6MVX - chains C and D of the 4 polymer chains in the assembly; structure by X-ray diffraction, 3.46 A resolution.

# Chain C
Molecule: Ion transport protein
Source organism: Arcobacter butzleri (strain RM4018)
UniProtKB: A8EVM5 (A8EVM5_ARCB4); residues 1001-1267 here correspond to UniProt positions 1-267 (UniProt number = residue number - 1000)
Sequence (285 residues; numbered 983 to 1267; the number before each row is that of its first residue):
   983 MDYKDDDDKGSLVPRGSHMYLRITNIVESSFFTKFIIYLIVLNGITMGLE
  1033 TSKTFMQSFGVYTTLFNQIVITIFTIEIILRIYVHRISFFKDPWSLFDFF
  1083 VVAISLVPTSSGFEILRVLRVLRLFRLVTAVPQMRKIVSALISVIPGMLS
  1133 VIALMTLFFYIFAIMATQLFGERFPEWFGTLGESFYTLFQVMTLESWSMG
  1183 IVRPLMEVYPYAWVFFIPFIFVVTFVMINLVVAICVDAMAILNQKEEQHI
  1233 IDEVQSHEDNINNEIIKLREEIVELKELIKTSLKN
Unresolved in the structure: 983-1001, 1091-1094, 1220-1267
Construct notes: initiating methionine (983); expression tag (984-1000); engineered mutation Cys1217 (Ile217 in A8EVM5)
What the authors report for this chain:
  - binding site for Flecainide: Thr1175
  - mutagenesis - F1203A: unchanged binding to lidocaine
  - mutagenesis - F1203W (2.6-fold): decreased binding to benzocaine

# Chain D
Molecule: Ion transport protein
Source organism: Arcobacter butzleri (strain RM4018)
UniProtKB: A8EVM5 (A8EVM5_ARCB4); residues 2001-2267 here correspond to UniProt positions 1-267 (UniProt number = residue number - 2000)
Sequence (285 residues; row label = number of the first residue in the row):
  1983 MDYKDDDDKGSLVPRGSHMYLRITNIVESSFFTKFIIYLIVLNGITMGLE
  2033 TSKTFMQSFGVYTTLFNQIVITIFTIEIILRIYVHRISFFKDPWSLFDFF
  2083 VVAISLVPTSSGFEILRVLRVLRLFRLVTAVPQMRKIVSALISVIPGMLS
  2133 VIALMTLFFYIFAIMATQLFGERFPEWFGTLGESFYTLFQVMTLESWSMG
  2183 IVRPLMEVYPYAWVFFIPFIFVVTFVMINLVVAICVDAMAILNQKEEQHI
  2233 IDEVQSHEDNINNEIIKLREEIVELKELIKTSLKN
Unresolved in the structure: 1983-2001, 2091-2098, 2219-2267
Construct notes: initiating methionine (1983); expression tag (1984-2000); engineered mutation Cys2217 (Ile217 in A8EVM5)

# Interface between chain C and chain D
Pairs across the interface (52; chain C residue first):
  Gly1026(C) - Tyr2142(D)
  Met1029(C) - Ile2146(D)
  Gly1030(C) - Tyr2142(D)
  Gly1030(C) - Ile2146(D)
  Thr1033(C) - Ile2146(D)
  Thr1033(C) - Thr2149(D)
  Thr1033(C) - Leu2163(D)
  Val1100(C) - Gln2150(D)
  Leu1101(C) - Met2147(D)  hydrophobic
  Val1103(C) - Ile2143(D)
  Val1103(C) - Ile2146(D)  hydrophobic
  Val1103(C) - Met2147(D)  hydrophobic
  Leu1106(C) - Leu2139(D)
  Leu1106(C) - Ile2143(D)  hydrophobic
  Phe1107(C) - Ile2143(D)  hydrophobic
  Val1110(C) - Leu2136(D)  hydrophobic
  Val1110(C) - Leu2139(D)  hydrophobic
  Met1116(C) - Ser2132(D)
  Ile1119(C) - Ser2132(D)
  Ile1119(C) - Val2133(D)  hydrophobic
  Leu1123(C) - Phe2207(D)
  Leu1123(C) - Asn2211(D)
  Val1126(C) - Phe2207(D)  hydrophobic
  Val1126(C) - Asn2211(D)
  Glu1158(C) - Arg2185(D)
  Tyr1168(C) - Trp2179(D)
  Tyr1168(C) - Ser2180(D)  hydrogen bond
  Tyr1168(C) - Val2184(D)
  Tyr1168(C) - Arg2185(D)
  Tyr1168(C) - Met2188(D)
  Thr1169(C) - Arg2185(D)  hydrogen bond
  Phe1171(C) - Ile2199(D)  hydrophobic
  Phe1171(C) - Phe2203(D)  hydrophobic
  Gln1172(C) - Trp2179(D)
  Gln1172(C) - Ser2180(D)  hydrogen bond
  Gln1172(C) - Met2181(D)
  Gln1172(C) - Arg2185(D)
  Thr1175(C) - Leu2176(D)
  Thr1175(C) - Trp2179(D)  hydrogen bond
  Glu1177(C) - Leu2176(D)
  Glu1177(C) - Ser2178(D)
  Glu1177(C) - Trp2179(D)
  Glu1177(C) - Ser2180(D)
  Glu1177(C) - Met2181(D)  hydrogen bond (side chain-backbone)
  Ser1178(C) - Met2181(D)
  Gly1182(C) - Met2181(D)
  Val1213(C) - Ile2210(D)  hydrophobic
  Val1213(C) - Val2214(D)
  Ile1216(C) - Ile2210(D)  hydrophobic
  Ile1216(C) - Asn2211(D)
  Ile1216(C) - Val2214(D)
  Cys1217(C) - Val2214(D)  hydrophobic
Also at the interface, not in a pair above, chain C (32 interface residues in all): Ile1027, Leu1104, Ile1127, Trp1159, Met1174, Ile1183
Also at the interface, not in a pair above, chain D (29 interface residues in all): Phe2140, Leu2151, Glu2177, Trp2195

# In short
The interface between chain C and chain D involves 32 residues on one side and 29 on the other, with 5
hydrogen bonds. Polar contacts include Tyr1168(C)-Ser2180(D), Thr1169(C)-Arg2185(D) and Gln1172(C)-Ser2180(D).
From the paper: a binding site for Flecainide at Thr1175(C); F1203W of chain C reduces binding to benzocaine.
Both chains are Ion transport protein (Arcobacter butzleri (strain RM4018)). Entry 6MVX (NavAb Voltage-gated
Sodium Channel, I217C, in Complex with Class 1C Anti-arrhythmic Flecainide) was determined by X-ray
diffraction, deposited together with 6MVV, 6MVW and 6MVY.
